Entry 7W72 (electron microscopy, 3.10 A resolution); this record covers chains T and K of the 5 polymer chains in the assembly.

# Chain T
Name: GPI transamidase component PIG-T
Source organism: Homo sapiens
Reference sequence: Q969N2 (PIGT_HUMAN); residue numbers follow UniProt; this construct covers 27-552
Amino-acid sequence (527 residues; numbered 26 to 552; the number before each row is that of its first residue):
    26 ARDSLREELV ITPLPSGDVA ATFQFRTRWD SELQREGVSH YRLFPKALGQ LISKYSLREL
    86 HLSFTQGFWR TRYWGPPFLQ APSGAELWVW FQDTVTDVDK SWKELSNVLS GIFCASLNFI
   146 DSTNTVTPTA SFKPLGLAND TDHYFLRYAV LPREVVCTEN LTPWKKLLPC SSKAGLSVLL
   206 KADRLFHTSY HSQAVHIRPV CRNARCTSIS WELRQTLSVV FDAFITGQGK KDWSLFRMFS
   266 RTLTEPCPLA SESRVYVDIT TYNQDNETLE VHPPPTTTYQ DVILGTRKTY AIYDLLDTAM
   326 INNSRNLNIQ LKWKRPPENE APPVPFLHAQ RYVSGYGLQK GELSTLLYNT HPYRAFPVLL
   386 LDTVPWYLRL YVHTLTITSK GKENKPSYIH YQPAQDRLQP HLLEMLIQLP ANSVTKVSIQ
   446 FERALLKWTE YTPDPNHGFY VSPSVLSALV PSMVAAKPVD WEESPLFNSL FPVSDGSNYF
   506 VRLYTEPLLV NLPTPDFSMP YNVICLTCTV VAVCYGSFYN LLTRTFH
Sequence notes: expression tag (26)
Disulfide bonds: Cys195-Cys272, Cys226-Cys231
Covalent attachments: N-acetylglucosamine (NAG) linked to Asn327
Ligand contacts: 8JY ([2-[[(2R)-2-hexanoyloxy-3-[(E)-hex-3-enoxy]propoxy]-oxidanyl-phosphoryl]oxy-3,4,5,6-tetrakis(oxidanyl)phenyl] (2E,4E)-hepta-2,4-dienoate): Asp521, Ser523, Met524, Asn527, Leu531
Swiss-Prot annotation at these positions:
  - binding site (a 2-acyl-6-[6-phosphoethanolamine-alpha-D-mannosyl-(1->2)-6-phosphoethanolamine-alpha-D-mannosyl-(1->6)-2-phosphoethanolamine-alpha-D-mannosyl-(1->4)-alpha-D-glucosaminyl]-1-(1-radyl,2-acyl-sn-glycero-3-phospho)-1D-myo-inositol): Asn461, Asp521, Ser523, Asn527
  - glycosylation (N-linked (GlcNAc...) asparagine): Asn164, Asn291, Asn327
  - natural variant: Phe157 (F157V: In MCAHS3; uncertain significance), Arg172 (R172C: In MCAHS3), Thr183 (T183P: In MCAHS3), Glu184 (E184K: In MCAHS3), Glu237 (E237Q: In MCAHS3), Gly360 (G360V: In MCAHS3), Gly366 (G366R: In MCAHS3; G366W: In MCAHS3), Asn374 (N374D: In MCAHS3; uncertain significance), His376 (H376P: In MCAHS3; uncertain significance), Arg448 (R448W: In MCAHS3), Leu491 (L491H: In MCAHS3; uncertain significance), Arg507 (R507Q: In MCAHS3; R507W: In MCAHS3), 2 further natural variant entries in UniProt
  - mutagenesis: Pro38 (P38A: No effect on function in GPI-anchor attachment to protein), Gly92 (G92A: No effect on function in GPI-anchor attachment to protein), Glu129 (E129A: No effect on function in GPI-anchor attachment to protein), Ser135 to Gly136 (No effect on function in GPI-anchor attachment to protein), Cys139 (C139A: No effect on function in GPI-anchor attachment to protein), Asp146 (D146A: No effect on function in GPI-anchor attachment to protein), Asn164 (N164Q: No effect on function in GPI-anchor attachment to protein), Cys182 (C182S: Decreased function in GPI-anchor attachment to protein), Glu184 (E184A: No effect on function in GPI-anchor attachment to protein), Lys190 to Lys191 (No effect on function in GPI-anchor attachment to protein), Asn291 (N291Q: No effect on function in GPI-anchor attachment to protein), Asn327 (N327Q: No effect on function in GPI-anchor attachment to protein), 7 further mutagenesis entries in UniProt

# Chain K
Name: GPI-anchor transamidase
Source organism: Homo sapiens
Notes: EC 3.-.-.-
Reference sequence: Q92643 (GPI8_HUMAN); numbering as in UniProt (aligned over 1-395)
Amino-acid sequence (395 residues; each row starts with the number of its first residue):
     1 MAVTDSLSRA ATVLATVLLL SFGSVAASHI EDQAEQFFRS GHTNNWAVLV CTSRFWFNYR
    61 HVANTLSVYR SVKRLGIPDS HIVLMLADDM ACNPRNPKPA TVFSHKNMEL NVYGDDVEVD
   121 YRSYEVTVEN FLRVLTGRIP PSTPRSKRLL SDDRSNILIY MTGHGGNGFL KFQDSEEITN
   181 IELADAFEQM WQKRRYNELL FIIDTCQGAS MYERFYSPNI MALASSQVGE DSLSHQPDPA
   241 IGVHLMDRYT FYVLEFLEEI NPASQTNMND LFQVCPKSLC VSTPGHRTDL FQRDPKNVLI
   301 TDFFGSVRKV EITTETIKLQ QDSEIMESSY KEDQMDEKLM EPLKYAEQLP VAQIIHQKPK
   361 LKDWHPPGGF ILGLWALIIM VFFKTYGIKH MKFIF
Unresolved in the structure: 1-38, 322-339, 387-395
Disulfide bonds: Cys275-Cys280
Metal / ion sites: Ca2+: Asp79, Ile82, Asp120
Swiss-Prot annotation at these positions:
  - region: Asp231 to Gln236 (Autoinhibitory loop)
  - active site: His164 (Proton donor), Cys206 (Nucleophile)
  - binding site (Ca(2+)): Asp79, Ile82, Glu118, Asp120
  - binding site (a protein): Cys206, Ser232, Ser234
  - natural variant: Gln33 to Phe395 (deletion: In NEDHCAS), Ser53 (S53F: In NEDHCAS), Leu86 (L86P: In NEDHCAS; uncertain significance), Ala87 (A87V: In NEDHCAS), Asp88 (D88N: In NEDHCAS), Tyr160 (Y160S: In NEDHCAS), Ala184 (A184V: In NEDHCAS; uncertain significance), Met246 (M246K: In NEDHCAS; uncertain significance), Cys275 (C275R: In NEDHCAS)
  - mutagenesis: Arg54 (R54A: No effect on function in GPI-anchor attachment to protein), Asn58 (N58A: Decreased function in GPI-anchor attachment to protein. Substantially decreases GPI-anchor transamidase activity), Arg60 (R60A: Decreased function in GPI-anchor attachment to protein. Reduces by 25% the GPI-anchor transamidase activity; R60E: Reduces by 90% the GPI-anchor transamidase activity ...), His61 (H61A: Decreased function in GPI-anchor attachment to protein), Arg74 (R74A: No effect on function in GPI-anchor attachment to protein), Asp79 (D79A: No effect on function in GPI-anchor attachment to protein), Cys92 (C92A: Decreased function in GPI-anchor attachment to protein. Decreases GPI-anchor transamidase activity by approximately 40%; C92S: Decreased function in GPI-anchor attachment to protein), Glu118 (E118A: No effect on function in GPI-anchor attachment to protein), Asp120 (D120N: Does not affect GPI-anchor transamidase activity), Glu125 (E125A: No effect on function in GPI-anchor attachment to protein), Glu129 (E129A: No effect on function in GPI-anchor attachment to protein), Tyr160 (Y160A: No effect on function in GPI-anchor attachment to protein), 14 further mutagenesis entries in UniProt

# Chain T / chain K interface
Pairs across the interface (99; chain T residue first):
  Lys128(T) - Ser142(K)
  Glu129(T) - Ser142(K)
  Asn132(T) - Ser142(K)
  Asn132(T) - Pro144(K)
  Ser135(T) - Lys147(K)
  Gly136(T) - Pro144(K)
  Gly136(T) - Ser146(K)  hydrogen bond (backbone-side chain)
  Cys139(T) - Glu118(K)  hydrogen bond
  Cys139(T) - Val119(K)
  Cys139(T) - Arg122(K)  hydrogen bond (backbone-side chain)
  Ala140(T) - Arg122(K)
  Ser141(T) - Arg122(K)
  Ser141(T) - Glu125(K)
  Asn143(T) - Glu125(K)  hydrogen bond
  Asn143(T) - Lys147(K)  hydrogen bond
  Phe144(T) - Tyr124(K)
  Phe144(T) - Glu125(K)
  Ala155(T) - Ile354(K)  hydrophobic
  Lys158(T) - Glu347(K)
  Lys158(T) - Gln348(K)
  Lys158(T) - Pro350(K)
  Pro159(T) - Ala346(K)
  Pro159(T) - Gln348(K)
  Leu160(T) - Tyr345(K)
  Leu160(T) - Gln348(K)
  Gly161(T) - Tyr345(K)
  Gly161(T) - Ala346(K)
  Leu162(T) - Leu343(K)  hydrophobic
  Leu162(T) - Lys344(K)
  Leu162(T) - Tyr345(K)
  Ala163(T) - Lys344(K)  hydrogen bond (backbone-backbone)
  Thr166(T) - Ala346(K)
  Arg178(T) - Arg54(K)
  Arg178(T) - Tyr124(K)  hydrogen bond
  Glu179(T) - Arg122(K)  salt bridge
  Val180(T) - Asp89(K)
  Val180(T) - Arg122(K)  hydrogen bond (backbone-side chain)
  Val181(T) - Cys92(K)  hydrogen bond (backbone-side chain)
  Cys182(T) - Cys92(K)  disulfide
  Cys182(T) - Tyr113(K)  hydrogen bond
  Thr183(T) - Tyr113(K)  hydrogen bond (backbone-side chain)
  Thr183(T) - Gly114(K)
  Thr183(T) - Asp115(K)
  Thr183(T) - Val117(K)
  Glu184(T) - Asp89(K)
  Glu184(T) - Tyr113(K)  hydrogen bond (backbone-side chain)
  Glu184(T) - Val117(K)
  Glu184(T) - Val119(K)
  Glu184(T) - Arg122(K)  salt bridge
  Asn185(T) - Arg122(K)  hydrogen bond
  Thr187(T) - Asp115(K)  hydrogen bond (side chain-backbone)
  Thr187(T) - Asp116(K)
  Thr187(T) - Val117(K)  hydrogen bond (side chain-backbone)
  Thr187(T) - Glu118(K)
  Pro188(T) - Glu118(K)
  Lys190(T) - Asp115(K)  salt bridge
  Lys191(T) - Glu118(K)  salt bridge
  Ala207(T) - Ala100(K)
  Asp208(T) - Pro99(K)
  Asp208(T) - Ala100(K)
  Phe211(T) - Pro99(K)
  Phe211(T) - Ala100(K)  hydrophobic
  His212(T) - Pro99(K)
  Val225(T) - Tyr345(K)
  Cys226(T) - Tyr345(K)
  Arg230(T) - Met340(K)  hydrogen bond (side chain-backbone)
  Cys231(T) - Pro342(K)
  Cys231(T) - Leu343(K)  hydrogen bond (backbone-backbone)
  Thr232(T) - Met340(K)
  Thr232(T) - Leu343(K)
  Ile234(T) - Leu343(K)  hydrophobic
  Pro382(T) - Leu349(K)
  Pro382(T) - Val351(K)  hydrophobic
  Leu384(T) - Leu349(K)  hydrophobic
  Ser412(T) - Ile355(K)
  Tyr413(T) - Ile354(K)
  Tyr413(T) - Gln357(K)  hydrogen bond
  Tyr413(T) - Lys358(K)
  Ile414(T) - Lys358(K)
  Ile414(T) - Leu361(K)  hydrophobic
  His415(T) - Lys358(K)
  Leu431(T) - Val351(K)  hydrophobic
  Leu431(T) - Ile354(K)  hydrophobic
  Leu431(T) - Ile355(K)  hydrophobic
  Thr457(T) - Tyr124(K)
  Pro458(T) - Arg54(K)
  Pro458(T) - Phe55(K)
  Pro458(T) - Tyr124(K)
  Pro458(T) - Gln173(K)
  Asp459(T) - Arg54(K)  salt bridge
  Asp459(T) - Phe55(K)
  Asp459(T) - Tyr124(K)  hydrogen bond
  Ser472(T) - Leu349(K)
  Leu474(T) - Leu349(K)
  Trp486(T) - Tyr345(K)
  Pro497(T) - Tyr345(K)  hydrophobic
  Pro497(T) - Gln348(K)
  Phe505(T) - Gln348(K)
  Arg507(T) - Gln348(K)
Also at the interface, not in a pair above, chain T (65 interface residues in all): Gln91, Val133, Thr154, Ser156, Pro224, Ser233, Ala473, Phe496, Ser499
Also at the interface, not in a pair above, chain K (44 interface residues in all): Asp79, Leu86, Ala91, Thr101, Thr143, Glu341, Gln353
Inter-chain disulfides: Cys182(T)-Cys92(K)

# Summary
65 residues of chain T face 44 of chain K across their interface, with 1 disulfide bond, 19 hydrogen bonds and
5 salt bridges. Among the polar pairs are Glu179(T)-Arg122(K), Glu184(T)-Arg122(K) and Lys190(T)-Asp115(K).
Bound to chain T: compound 8JY. Covalently linked N-acetylglucosamine: at Asn327(T).
Chain T is GPI transamidase component PIG-T and chain K is GPI-anchor transamidase, both from Homo sapiens;
the structure, Structure of a human glycosylphosphatidylinositol (GPI) transamidase, was determined by
electron microscopy.
